Entry 8JI8 (X-ray diffraction, 2.65 A resolution); this record covers chains A and C of the 4 polymer chains in the assembly.

== Chain A (and C) ==
Molecule: TK receptor
Source organism: Aedes aegypti
Notes: chain C of this document is another copy of the same molecule, construct and numbering; everything in this record applies to it too
UniProt: Q16G28 (Q16G28_AEDAE); aligned to UniProt positions 1-680 over residues 1-680 (the alignment contains insertions or deletions, so no single offset holds)
Amino-acid sequence (680 residues; each row starts with the number of its first residue):
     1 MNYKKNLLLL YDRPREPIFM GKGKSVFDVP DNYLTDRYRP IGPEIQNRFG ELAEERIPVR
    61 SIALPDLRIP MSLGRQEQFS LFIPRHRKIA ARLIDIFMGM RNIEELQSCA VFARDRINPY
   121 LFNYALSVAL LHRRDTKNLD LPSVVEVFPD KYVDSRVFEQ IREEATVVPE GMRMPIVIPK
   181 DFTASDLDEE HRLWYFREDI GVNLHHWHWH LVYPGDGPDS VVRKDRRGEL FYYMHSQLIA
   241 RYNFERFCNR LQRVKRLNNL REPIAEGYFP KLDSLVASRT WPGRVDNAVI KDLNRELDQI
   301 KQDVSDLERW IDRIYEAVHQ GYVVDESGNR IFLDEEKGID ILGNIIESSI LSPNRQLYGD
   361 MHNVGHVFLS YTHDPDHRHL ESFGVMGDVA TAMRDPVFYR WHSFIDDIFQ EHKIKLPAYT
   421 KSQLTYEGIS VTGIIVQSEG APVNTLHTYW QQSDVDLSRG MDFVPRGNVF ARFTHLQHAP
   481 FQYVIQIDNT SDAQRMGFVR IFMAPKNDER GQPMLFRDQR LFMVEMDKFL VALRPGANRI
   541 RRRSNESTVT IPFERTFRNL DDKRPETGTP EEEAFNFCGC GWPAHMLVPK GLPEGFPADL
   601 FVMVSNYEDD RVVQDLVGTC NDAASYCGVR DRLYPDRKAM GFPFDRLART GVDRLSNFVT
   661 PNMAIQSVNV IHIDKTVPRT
Unresolved in the structure: 559-576, 618-621
Construct notes: engineered mutation Gly-215 (Phe in Q16G28), Asp-216 (Glu in Q16G28), Gly-217 (Ala in Q16G28), Pro-218 (Ser in Q16G28), Asp-219 (Asn in Q16G28), Ser-220 (Arg in Q16G28), Val-221 (Ala in Q16G28), Val-222 (Ile in Q16G28), Arg-223 (Val in Q16G28)
Ion coordination: Cu ion site 1: His-206, His-210, His-235; Cu ion site 2: His-362, His-366, His-402

== Interface between chain A and chain C ==
Contacting residue pairs (8):
  Lys-421(A) / Asn-259(C)
  Lys-421(A) / Arg-261(C)
  Lys-421(A) / Glu-262(C)
  Thr-650(A) / Asn-287(C)
  Thr-650(A) / Val-289(C)
  Gly-651(A) / Lys-291(C)  hydrogen bond (backbone-side chain)
  Asp-653(A) / Lys-291(C)  salt bridge
  Asn-657(A) / Lys-291(C)

== Overview ==
The interface between chain A and chain C involves 5 residues on one side and 6 on the other, with 1 hydrogen
bond and 1 salt bridge. Polar pairs include Asp-653(A)/Lys-291(C) and Gly-651(A)/Lys-291(C). The Cu ion site 1
is built by His-206(A), His-210(A) and His-235(A).
Chain A and chain C are both TK receptor (Aedes aegypti); the structure, Crystal Structure of Prophenoloxidase
PPO6 chimeric mutant (F215EASNRAIVD224 to G215DGPDSVVR223) from Aedes aegypti, was determined by X-ray
diffraction together with 8JIB from the same study.
